PDB entry 6Y8G | X-ray diffraction, 1.80 A resolution | chain AAA

Chain AAA:
Molecule: Endo-1,4-beta-xylanase Y
Organism: Hungateiclostridium thermocellum
Notes: EC 3.2.1.8
UniProtKB: P51584 (XYNY_HUNTH); residues 4-289 here correspond to UniProt positions 792-1077 (UniProt number = residue number + 788)
Chain sequence (297 residues; row label = number of the first residue in the row):
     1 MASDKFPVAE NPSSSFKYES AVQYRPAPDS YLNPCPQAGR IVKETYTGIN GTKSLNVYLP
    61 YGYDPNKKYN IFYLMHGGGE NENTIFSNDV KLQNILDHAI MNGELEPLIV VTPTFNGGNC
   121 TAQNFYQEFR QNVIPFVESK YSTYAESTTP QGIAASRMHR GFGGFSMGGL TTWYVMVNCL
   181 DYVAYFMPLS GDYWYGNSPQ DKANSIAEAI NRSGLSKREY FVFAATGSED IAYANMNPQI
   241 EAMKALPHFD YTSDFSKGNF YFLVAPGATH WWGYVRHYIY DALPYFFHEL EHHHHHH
Unresolved in the structure: 1-15
Modified positions: Mse-1 (selenomethionine); Mse-75, Mse-101, Mse-158, Mse-167, Mse-176, Mse-187, Mse-236, Mse-243 (selenomethionine; parent Met); Ser-166 (phosphoserine; SEP)
Differences from the reference sequence: initiating methionine (1); expression tag (2-3, 290-297); conflict Glu-229 (Asp1017 in P51584), Asp-230 (His1018 in P51584)
Ion coordination: Cd2+ site 1: Cys-35, His-98 (shared with 1 residue of chain BBB); Cd2+ site 2: Glu-106, His-288, Glu-291, His-295, His-297; Cd2+ site 3: His-159, His-292; Cd2+ site 4: Glu-219 (shared with 2 residues of chain BBB); Cd2+ site 5: Glu-229 (shared with 2 residues of chain BBB); Cd2+ site 6: His-294, His-296 (shared with 1 residue of chain BBB)

In short:
Cys-35 and His-98 form the Cd2+ site 1. The Cd2+ site 2 is built by Glu-106, His-288, Glu-291, His-295 and
His-297.
Chain AAA is Endo-1,4-beta-xylanase Y (Hungateiclostridium thermocellum); the structure, selenomethionine
derivative of ferulic acid esterase (FAE), was determined by X-ray diffraction, deposited together with 6SWV.
